PDB entry 8CKK | X-ray diffraction, 1.56 A resolution | chains A and B

# Chain A (and B)
Molecule: Semaphorin-5A
Organism: Homo sapiens
Notes: chain B of this document is another copy of the same molecule, construct and numbering; everything in this record applies to it too
Reference sequence: Q13591 (SEM5A_HUMAN); residue numbers follow UniProt; this construct covers 652-765
Sequence (125 residues; row label = number of the first residue in the row):
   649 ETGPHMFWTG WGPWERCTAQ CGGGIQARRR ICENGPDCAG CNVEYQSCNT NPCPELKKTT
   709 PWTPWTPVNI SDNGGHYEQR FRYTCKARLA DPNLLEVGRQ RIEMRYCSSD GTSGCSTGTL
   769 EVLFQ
Not modelled in the structure: 649-650, 764-773 (chain B: 649-651, 773)
Differences from the reference sequence: expression tag (649-651, 766-773)
Disulfide bonds: Cys665-Cys696, Cys669-Cys701, Cys680-Cys686, Cys755-Cys763
Covalently attached groups: alpha-D-mannopyranose (MAN) linked to Trp656, Trp659
Reported in the primary citation:
  - contacts within the chain: Trp662-Arg676 (cation-pi contact), Arg676-Glu692 (hydrogen bond)
  - post-translational modification sites: Trp656, Trp659
  - self-association interface (contacts with another copy of this molecule); pairs are residue here / residue on that copy: Cys689-Cys689 (disulfide), Cys733-Cys733 (disulfide), Arg753
  - binding site for nitrate ion: Thr732, Lys734, Arg747, Arg749
  - mutagenesis - K734E/R747E/R749E, R747E/R749E: abolished binding to heparin
  - mutagenesis - R747E/R749E: abolished binding to CS-E
  - mutagenesis - R747E/R749E: abolished binding to WT CHO cells
  - disease-associated variants - R676C: decreased expression
  - binding site for alpha-D-mannopyranose: Arg676

# Interface between chain A and chain B
Disulfides between the chains: Cys689(A)-Cys689(B), Cys733(A)-Cys733(B)
Contacting residue pairs (112; chain A residue first):
  Ile673(A) - Ile673(B)  hydrophobic
  Asp685(A) - Ala687(B)
  Cys686(A) - Ala687(B)
  Cys686(A) - Gly688(B)  hydrogen bond (backbone-backbone)
  Ala687(A) - Asp685(B)
  Ala687(A) - Cys686(B)
  Ala687(A) - Gly688(B)
  Gly688(A) - Gly688(B)  hydrogen bond (backbone-backbone)
  Gly688(A) - Cys689(B)  hydrogen bond (backbone-backbone)
  Cys689(A) - Cys689(B)  disulfide
  Tyr693(A) - Tyr693(B)  hydrophobic
  Thr708(A) - Tyr731(B)
  Pro709(A) - Tyr731(B)  hydrogen bond (backbone-side chain)
  Trp710(A) - Tyr731(B)  hydrogen bond (backbone-side chain)
  Trp710(A) - Arg749(B)
  Trp710(A) - Glu751(B)
  Thr711(A) - Phe729(B)
  Thr711(A) - Tyr731(B)
  Pro712(A) - Phe729(B)
  Trp713(A) - Glu751(B)
  Trp713(A) - Arg753(B)
  Thr714(A) - Thr714(B)  hydrogen bond
  Thr714(A) - Pro715(B)
  Pro715(A) - Thr714(B)
  Pro715(A) - Pro715(B)
  Pro715(A) - Ile718(B)  hydrophobic
  Pro715(A) - Thr765(B)
  Val716(A) - Pro715(B)
  Ile718(A) - Pro715(B)  hydrophobic
  Ile718(A) - Asn717(B)
  Ile718(A) - Ile718(B)
  Ile718(A) - Ser719(B)
  Ile718(A) - His724(B)
  Ser719(A) - Ile718(B)
  Gly723(A) - Tyr754(B)
  Gly723(A) - Cys755(B)
  His724(A) - Ile718(B)
  His724(A) - Tyr754(B)
  His724(A) - Cys755(B)  hydrogen bond (backbone-backbone)
  Tyr725(A) - Met752(B)  hydrophobic
  Tyr725(A) - Arg753(B)
  Tyr725(A) - Tyr754(B)
  Glu726(A) - Glu751(B)
  Glu726(A) - Met752(B)
  Glu726(A) - Arg753(B)  salt bridge
  Glu726(A) - Cys755(B)
  Glu726(A) - Thr765(B)  hydrogen bond
  Gln727(A) - Pro712(B)
  Gln727(A) - Thr714(B)
  Gln727(A) - Glu751(B)
  Gln727(A) - Met752(B)
  Arg728(A) - Arg749(B)
  Arg728(A) - Ile750(B)
  Arg728(A) - Glu751(B)  salt bridge
  Phe729(A) - Thr711(B)
  Phe729(A) - Pro712(B)
  Phe729(A) - Gln748(B)
  Phe729(A) - Arg749(B)
  Phe729(A) - Ile750(B)  hydrophobic
  Arg730(A) - Gln748(B)
  Arg730(A) - Arg749(B)  hydrogen bond (backbone-backbone)
  Tyr731(A) - Thr708(B)
  Tyr731(A) - Pro709(B)  hydrogen bond (side chain-backbone)
  Tyr731(A) - Thr711(B)
  Tyr731(A) - Gln748(B)  hydrogen bond
  Thr732(A) - Val745(B)
  Thr732(A) - Gly746(B)  hydrogen bond (backbone-backbone)
  Cys733(A) - Cys733(B)  disulfide
  Cys733(A) - Glu744(B)
  Lys734(A) - Leu742(B)
  Lys734(A) - Leu743(B)
  Lys734(A) - Glu744(B)  hydrogen bond (backbone-backbone)
  Ala735(A) - Leu742(B)
  Arg736(A) - Leu742(B)  hydrogen bond (backbone-backbone)
  Leu737(A) - Leu737(B)  hydrophobic
  Leu742(A) - Ala735(B)
  Leu742(A) - Arg736(B)  hydrogen bond (backbone-backbone)
  Leu743(A) - Lys734(B)
  Glu744(A) - Cys733(B)
  Glu744(A) - Lys734(B)  salt bridge
  Val745(A) - Thr732(B)
  Gly746(A) - Thr732(B)  hydrogen bond (backbone-backbone)
  Arg747(A) - Arg730(B)
  Arg747(A) - Tyr731(B)
  Arg747(A) - Thr732(B)
  Gln748(A) - Arg730(B)
  Gln748(A) - Tyr731(B)  hydrogen bond
  Arg749(A) - Trp710(B)
  Arg749(A) - Arg728(B)
  Arg749(A) - Phe729(B)
  Arg749(A) - Arg730(B)  hydrogen bond (backbone-backbone)
  Ile750(A) - Arg728(B)
  Ile750(A) - Phe729(B)  hydrophobic
  Glu751(A) - Trp710(B)
  Glu751(A) - Trp713(B)
  Glu751(A) - Glu726(B)
  Glu751(A) - Gln727(B)
  Glu751(A) - Arg728(B)  salt bridge
  Met752(A) - Trp713(B)
  Met752(A) - Tyr725(B)  hydrophobic
  Met752(A) - Glu726(B)
  Met752(A) - Gln727(B)
  Arg753(A) - Trp713(B)
  Arg753(A) - Tyr725(B)
  Arg753(A) - Glu726(B)  salt bridge
  Tyr754(A) - Gly722(B)  hydrogen bond (side chain-backbone)
  Tyr754(A) - Gly723(B)
  Tyr754(A) - His724(B)
  Tyr754(A) - Tyr725(B)  hydrophobic
  Cys755(A) - Gly723(B)
  Cys755(A) - His724(B)  hydrogen bond (backbone-backbone)
  Cys755(A) - Glu726(B)
Other interface residues (no listed pair), chain A (50 interface residues in all): Asn717, Ser756, Cys763
Other interface residues (no listed pair), chain B (54 interface residues in all): Asn690, Val716, Asp720, Arg747, Ser756, Cys763

# In short
The interface between chain A and chain B involves 50 residues on one side and 54 on the other, with 2
disulfide bonds, 20 hydrogen bonds and 5 salt bridges. Among the polar pairs are Glu726(A)-Arg753(B),
Arg728(A)-Glu751(B) and Glu744(A)-Lys734(B). The paper reports a binding site for nitrate ion at Thr732(A),
Lys734(A) and Arg747(A) among others; K734E/R747E/R749E and R747E/R749E of chain A abolish binding to heparin.
Both chains are Semaphorin-5A (Homo sapiens). Entry 8CKK (Semaphorin-5A TSR 3-4 domains in complex with
nitrate) was determined by X-ray diffraction (same publication as 8CKG, 8CKL and 8CKM).
